8WKN - chains B and E of the 5 polymer chains in the assembly; structure by electron microscopy, 3.40 A resolution.

Chain B:
Protein: SIR2-like domain-containing protein
Source organism: Bacillus subtilis
Reference sequence: A0A162TTM4 (A0A162TTM4_BACIU); residues 1-1005 here = UniProt positions 1-1005
Chain sequence (1005 residues; row label = number of the first residue in the row):
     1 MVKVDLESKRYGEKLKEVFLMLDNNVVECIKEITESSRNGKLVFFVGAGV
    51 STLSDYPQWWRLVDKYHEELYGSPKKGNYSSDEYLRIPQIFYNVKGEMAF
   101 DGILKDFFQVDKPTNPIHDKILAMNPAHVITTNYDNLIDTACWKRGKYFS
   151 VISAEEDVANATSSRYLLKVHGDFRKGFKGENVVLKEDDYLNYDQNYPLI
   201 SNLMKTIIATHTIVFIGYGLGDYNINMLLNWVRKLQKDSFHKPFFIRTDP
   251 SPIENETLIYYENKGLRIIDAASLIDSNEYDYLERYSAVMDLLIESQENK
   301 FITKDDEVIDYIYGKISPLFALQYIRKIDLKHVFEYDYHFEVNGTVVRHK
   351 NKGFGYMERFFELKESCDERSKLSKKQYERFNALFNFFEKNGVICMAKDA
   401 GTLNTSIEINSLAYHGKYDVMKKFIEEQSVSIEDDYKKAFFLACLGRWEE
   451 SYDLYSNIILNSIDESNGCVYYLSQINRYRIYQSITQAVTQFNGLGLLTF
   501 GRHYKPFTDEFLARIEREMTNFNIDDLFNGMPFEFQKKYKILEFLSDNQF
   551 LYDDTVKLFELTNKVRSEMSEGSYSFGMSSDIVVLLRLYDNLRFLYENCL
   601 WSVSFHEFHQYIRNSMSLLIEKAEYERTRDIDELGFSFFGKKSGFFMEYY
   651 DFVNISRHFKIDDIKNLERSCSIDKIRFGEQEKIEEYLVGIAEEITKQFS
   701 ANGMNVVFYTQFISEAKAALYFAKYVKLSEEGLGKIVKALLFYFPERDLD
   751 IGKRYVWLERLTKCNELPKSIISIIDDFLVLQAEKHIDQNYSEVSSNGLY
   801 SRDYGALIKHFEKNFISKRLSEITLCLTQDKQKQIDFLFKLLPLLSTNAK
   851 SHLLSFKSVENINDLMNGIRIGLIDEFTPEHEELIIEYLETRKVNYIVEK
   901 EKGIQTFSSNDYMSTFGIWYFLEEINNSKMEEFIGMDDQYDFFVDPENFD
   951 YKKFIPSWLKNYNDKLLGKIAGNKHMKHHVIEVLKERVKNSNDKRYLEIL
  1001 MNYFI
Unresolved in the structure: 1-21, 143-144, 748, 901-909, 935
Construct notes: conflict S643 (Leu in A0A162TTM4)
Reported in the primary citation:
  - self-association interface (contacts with another copy of this molecule); pairs are residue here / residue on that copy: Y71-T257 (hydrogen bond), Q89-Y260, Y148-Y471, E256-Y71, P532-Y148
  - mutagenesis - Y71A/I90A, N133A/H171A: abolished catalytic activity on TTP
  - mutagenesis - Y574G/F576G: decreased binding to SPbeta prophage-derived uncharacterized protein YotI (chain E)
  - mutagenesis - K960A/D993A: unchanged binding to SPbeta prophage-derived uncharacterized protein YotI (chain E)
  - catalytic residues: N133, H171 (proposed by the authors, not directly observed)
  - mutagenesis - M531G/P532G: increased catalytic activity
  - mutagenesis - L495G/L497G/L498G, Y574G/F576G: abolished catalytic activity

Chain E:
Protein: SPbeta prophage-derived uncharacterized protein YotI
Source organism: Bacillus subtilis
Reference sequence: Q796A8 (YOTI_BACSU); residue numbers follow UniProt; this construct covers 1-120
Chain sequence (120 residues; row label = number of the first residue in the row):
     1 MIEIFKDTGATHDLVYHSKINTFVWDVEFDIVLSDSKELNKCYFVKCFNP
    51 YRINGKCDFAVSSIDIFSEGKRLLIENEFNFKITKAVHVATSKDVTEIVL
   101 HLSERISSPFPIVKEVVYLD
Unresolved in the structure: 1-9

Interface between chain B and chain E:
Contacting residue pairs (11; chain B residue first):
  E571(B) with Y118(E)
  G572(B) with Y16(E); S18(E), hydrogen bond (backbone-side chain)
  S573(B) with V15(E); Y16(E)
  Y574(B) with V15(E); Y16(E), hydrogen bond (backbone-backbone)
  F576(B) with L14(E); Y16(E), hydrophobic; F23(E), hydrophobic
  I631(B) with Y16(E)
Also at the interface, not in a pair above, chain B (12 interface residues in all): S570, S575, G577, D630, G635, F636
Also at the interface, not in a pair above, chain E (11 interface residues in all): T11, H12, H17, K19, H101
Interface features reported in the paper:
  - residue pairs: Y574(B)-Y16(E) (pi stacking), F576(B)-Y16(E) (pi stacking)

Overview:
Chain B and chain E form an interface of 12 and 11 residues respectively; the contacts include 2 hydrogen
bonds. Among the polar pairs are G572(B)-S18(E) and Y574(B)-Y16(E). The paper describes pi stacking between
Y574(B) and Y16(E) and F576(B) and Y16(E). The paper reports catalytic residues N133(B) and H171(B); Y71A/I90A
and N133A/H171A of chain B abolish catalytic activity on TTP; 6 substitutions were tested in all.
Chain B is SIR2-like domain-containing protein and chain E is SPbeta prophage-derived uncharacterized protein
YotI, both from Bacillus subtilis; the structure, Cryo-EM structure of DSR2-DSAD1, was determined by electron
microscopy (same publication as 8K98, 8K9A, 8W56 and 8XKN).
